PDB entry 8P6H | X-ray diffraction, 1.46 A resolution | chains L and H

[Chain L]
Protein: Antibody BLV5B8* light chain
From: Bos taurus
Notes: antibody fragment or engineered binder
Amino-acid sequence (244 residues; each row starts with the number of its first residue; numbers below 1 keep their minus sign (Met-27 is residue -27)):
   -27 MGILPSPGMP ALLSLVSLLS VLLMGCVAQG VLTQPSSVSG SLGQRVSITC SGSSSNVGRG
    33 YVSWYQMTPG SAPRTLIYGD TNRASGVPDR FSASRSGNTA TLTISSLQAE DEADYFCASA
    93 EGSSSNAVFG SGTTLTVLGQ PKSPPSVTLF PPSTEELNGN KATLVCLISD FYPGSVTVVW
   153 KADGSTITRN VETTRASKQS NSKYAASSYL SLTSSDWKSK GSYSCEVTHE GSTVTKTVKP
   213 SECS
Unresolved in the structure: -27 to 0, 216
Disulfide bonds: Cys22-Cys89, Cys138-Cys197

[Chain H]
Protein: Antibody BLV5B8* heavy chain
From: Bos taurus
Notes: antibody fragment or engineered binder
Amino-acid sequence (302 residues; each row starts with the number of its first residue; numbers below 1 keep their minus sign (Met-27 is residue -27)):
   -27 MGILPSPGMP ALLSLVSLLS VLLMGCVAQV QLRESGPSLV QPSQTLSLTC TASGFSLSDK
    33 AVGWVRQAPG KALEWLGSID TGGSTGYNPG LKSRLSITKD NSKSQVSLSV SSVTTEDSAT
    93 YYCTTVHQET RKTCSDGYIA VDSCGRGQSD GCVNDCNSCY YGWRNCRRQP AIHSYEFHVD
   153 AWGRGLLVTV SSASTTAPKV YPLSSCCGDK SSSTVTLGCL VSSYMPEPVT VTWNSGALKS
   213 GVHTFPAVLQ SSGLYSLSSM VTVPGSTSGT QTFTCNVAHP ASSTKVDKAV DPRCGKHHHH
   273 HH
Unresolved in the structure: -27 to 1, 103-143, 181-183, 238-239, 267-274
Disulfide bonds: Cys22-Cys95, Cys178-Cys266, Cys191-Cys247

[How chain L and chain H interact]
Residue-residue contacts - 87 pairs, chain L then chain H:
  Arg31(L) with His145(H), hydrogen bond; Ser146(H)
  Tyr33(L) with Ser146(H); Tyr147(H); Glu148(H), hydrogen bond
  Ser35(L) with Phe149(H); His150(H)
  Tyr37(L) with His150(H); Val151(H), hydrogen bond (side chain-backbone); Trp154(H), hydrophobic
  Met39(L) with Gln39(H); Leu45(H), hydrophobic; Tyr94(H)
  Ala44(L) with Tyr94(H), hydrophobic; Gly155(H); Arg156(H)
  Pro45(L) with Tyr94(H); Trp154(H)
  Thr47(L) with Val151(H), hydrogen bond (side chain-backbone); Trp154(H), hydrogen bond
  Tyr50(L) with His150(H)
  Phe88(L) with Gln39(H); Ala44(H), hydrophobic; Leu45(H), hydrophobic
  Ala92(L) with Tyr147(H); Phe149(H), hydrophobic
  Gly94(L) with Tyr147(H)
  Ser95(L) with Tyr147(H)
  Ser96(L) with Gln100(H); Glu101(H); Tyr147(H); Glu148(H); Phe149(H)
  Ser97(L) with Trp47(H), hydrogen bond (backbone-side chain); Ser50(H); Gly58(H); Gln100(H)
  Asn98(L) with Pro61(H)
  Ala99(L) with Trp47(H); Phe149(H), hydrophobic
  Phe101(L) with Leu45(H); Trp47(H)
  Gly102(L) with Ala44(H)
  Ser103(L) with Ala44(H)
  Thr120(L) with Thr188(H); Met232(H)
  Phe122(L) with Leu175(H), hydrophobic; Ser176(H); Ser177(H); Thr188(H); Leu189(H); Met232(H), hydrophobic
  Pro123(L) with Ser176(H); Cys179(H), hydrophobic
  Ser125(L) with Tyr173(H); Pro174(H)
  Glu127(L) with Tyr173(H); Lys260(H), salt bridge
  Glu128(L) with Tyr173(H)
  Lys133(L) with Lys171(H); Tyr173(H), hydrogen bond
  Val137(L) with Ser230(H)
  Leu139(L) with Phe217(H), hydrophobic; Met232(H), hydrophobic
  Ile140(L) with Phe217(H)
  Ser141(L) with His215(H)
  Asn162(L) with Ser223(H)
  Glu164(L) with Val220(H); Leu221(H); Gln222(H)
  Thr166(L) with Ala219(H); Val220(H)
  Ser169(L) with Pro218(H)
  Gln171(L) with His215(H)
  Ala177(L) with His215(H); Phe217(H), hydrophobic
  Ala178(L) with Phe217(H)
  Ser179(L) with Pro218(H)
  Tyr181(L) with Leu192(H), hydrophobic; Val220(H), hydrophobic; Gln222(H); Leu229(H); Ser230(H), hydrogen bond
  Ser183(L) with Gln222(H), hydrogen bond
  Thr209(L) with Gly180(H)
  Glu214(L) with Cys179(H)
  Cys215(L) with Cys179(H), disulfide
Interface residues without a listed pair, chain L (52 interface residues in all): Gln1, Ser43, Arg46, Gly104, Leu121, Thr135, Thr165, Val210
Interface residues without a listed pair, chain H (51 interface residues in all): Val37, Glu46, Tyr59, Asn60, Asp152, Val172, Gly190, Ser228
Cross-chain cystine bridges: Cys215(L)-Cys179(H)

[In short]
52 residues of chain L face 51 of chain H across their interface, with 1 disulfide bond, 9 hydrogen bonds and
1 salt bridge. Polar contacts include Glu127(L)-Lys260(H), Arg31(L)-His145(H) and Tyr33(L)-Glu148(H).
Chain L is Antibody BLV5B8* light chain and chain H is Antibody BLV5B8* heavy chain, both from Bos taurus; the
structure, Bovine naive ultralong antibody AbBLV5B8* collected at 100K, was determined by X-ray diffraction.
